Entry 6XJV (electron microscopy, 4.17 A resolution (low resolution: residue-level contacts below are approximate; hydrogen-bond / salt-bridge calls are withheld)); this record covers chains C and G of the 20 polymer chains in the assembly.

# Chain C (and G)
Molecule: Calcium uniporter protein, mitochondrial
From: Homo sapiens
Notes: chain G of this document is another copy of the same molecule, construct and numbering; everything in this record applies to it too
Reference sequence: Q8NE86 (MCU_HUMAN); residues 1-351 here = UniProt positions 1-351
Amino-acid sequence (351 residues; row label = number of the first residue in the row):
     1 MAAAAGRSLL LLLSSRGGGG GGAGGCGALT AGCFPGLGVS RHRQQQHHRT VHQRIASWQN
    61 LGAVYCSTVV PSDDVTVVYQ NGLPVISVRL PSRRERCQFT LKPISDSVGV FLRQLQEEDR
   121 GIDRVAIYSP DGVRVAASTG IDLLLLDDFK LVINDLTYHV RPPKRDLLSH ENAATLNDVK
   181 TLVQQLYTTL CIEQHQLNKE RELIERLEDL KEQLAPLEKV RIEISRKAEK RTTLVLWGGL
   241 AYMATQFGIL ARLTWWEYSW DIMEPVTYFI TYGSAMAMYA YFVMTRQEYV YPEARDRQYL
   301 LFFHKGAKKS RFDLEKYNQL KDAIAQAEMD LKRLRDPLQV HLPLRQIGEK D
Unresolved in the structure: 1-73, 342-351 (chain G: 1-74, 165-176, 337-351)
UniProt features mapped onto this chain:
  - region: T285 to V290 (Juxtamembrane helix)
  - motif: W260 to Y268 (Selectivity filter)
  - binding site (Ca(2+)): E264
  - modified residue: S57 (Phosphoserine), S92 (Phosphoserine), C97 (S-glutathionyl cysteine), K332 (N6-acetyllysine)
  - mutagenesis: S57 (S57A: Decreased MCU current; when associated with A-92), C66 (C66A: Does not affect glutathionylation in response to reactive oxygen species), S92 (S92A: Decreased MCU current; when associated with A-57; S92A: Impairs calcium uptake, but has no effect on oligomerization and interaction with MICU1 and MICU2), C97 (C97A: Abolished glutathionylation in response to reactive oxygen species), D123 (D123R: No effect on calcium uptake in presence of high concentrations of calcium. Abolished dimerization of MCU), K180 (K180A: No effect on calcium uptake, oligomerization and interaction with MICU1 and MICU2), C191 (C191A: Does not affect glutathionylation in response to reactive oxygen species), L240 (L240W: Abolished calcium uptake), A241 (A241W: Abolished interaction with EMRE/SMDT1 and calcium uptake), G248 (G248W: Abolished calcium uptake), E257 (E257A: According to a report, inhibits calcium uptake. According to a subsequent report, does not affect greatly calcium uptake; E257S: Does not affect greatly calcium uptake), S259 (S259A: Does not inhibit calcium uptake. Strongly reduced sensitivity to ruthenium red inhibition; S259R: Prevents entrance of calcium into the pore), 16 further mutagenesis entries in UniProt

# How chain C and chain G interact
Residue-residue contacts (45; chain C residue first):
  K180(C) - L190(G)
  V183(C) - L186(G)
  V183(C) - Y187(G)
  L186(C) - V183(G)
  Y187(C) - Y187(G)
  L190(C) - K180(G)
  I192(C) - K180(G)
  I192(C) - V183(G)
  Q196(C) - Q184(G)
  E229(C) - R286(G)
  L236(C) - Y279(G)
  L236(C) - V283(G)
  L240(C) - Y279(G)
  L240(C) - V283(G)
  M243(C) - Y272(G)
  M243(C) - M276(G)
  M243(C) - Y279(G)
  Q246(C) - Y272(G)
  F247(C) - F269(G)
  F247(C) - Y272(G)
  F247(C) - M276(G)
  L250(C) - F269(G)
  A251(C) - F269(G)
  W255(C) - F269(G)
  W260(C) - D261(G)
  W260(C) - E264(G)
  W260(C) - P265(G)
  E264(C) - E264(G)
  T267(C) - Y268(G)
  T271(C) - Y268(G)
  Y291(C) - Y279(G)
  Y291(C) - F282(G)
  Y291(C) - E288(G)
  P292(C) - F282(G)
  P292(C) - E288(G)
  R295(C) - F282(G)
  R295(C) - R286(G)
  D336(C) - R333(G)
  P337(C) - K199(G)
  L338(C) - H195(G)
  L338(C) - Q196(G)
  L338(C) - K199(G)
  L338(C) - R333(G)
  L338(C) - L334(G)
  V340(C) - T188(G)
Also at the interface, not in a pair above, chain C (32 interface residues in all): V179, H195, G239, T254, Q339
Also at the interface, not in a pair above, chain G (29 interface residues in all): N177, I192, V266, Q287, D330

# Summary
32 residues of chain C face 29 of chain G across their interface. Curated annotation (UniProt) lists
Ca2+-binding residue E264(C) and 27 mutagenesis sites on chain C.
Both chains are Calcium uniporter protein, mitochondrial (Homo sapiens). Entry 6XJV (MCU holocomplex in
High-calcium state) was determined by electron microscopy, deposited together with 6XJX.
